3UWJ - chains H and I of the 3 polymer chains in the assembly; structure by X-ray diffraction, 1.50 A resolution.

== Chain H ==
Protein: Thrombin Heavy Chain
Organism: Homo sapiens
Notes: EC 3.4.21.5
UniProtKB: P00734 (THRB_HUMAN); the construct lacks a stretch of the UniProt sequence and is renumbered around it, so the offset changes along the chain: 16-36 = UniProt 364-384; 37-60 = UniProt 386-409; 61-77 = UniProt 419-435; 78-97 = UniProt 437-456; 7 more segments
Amino-acid sequence (259 residues; numbered 16 to 247 plus 28 insertion-coded residues; 1 number in that range is skipped by the numbering (no residue carries it; nothing is unmodelled there); the number before each row is that of its first residue; a row labelled like 60A-60I holds insertion residues (60A, then the next letters in order)):
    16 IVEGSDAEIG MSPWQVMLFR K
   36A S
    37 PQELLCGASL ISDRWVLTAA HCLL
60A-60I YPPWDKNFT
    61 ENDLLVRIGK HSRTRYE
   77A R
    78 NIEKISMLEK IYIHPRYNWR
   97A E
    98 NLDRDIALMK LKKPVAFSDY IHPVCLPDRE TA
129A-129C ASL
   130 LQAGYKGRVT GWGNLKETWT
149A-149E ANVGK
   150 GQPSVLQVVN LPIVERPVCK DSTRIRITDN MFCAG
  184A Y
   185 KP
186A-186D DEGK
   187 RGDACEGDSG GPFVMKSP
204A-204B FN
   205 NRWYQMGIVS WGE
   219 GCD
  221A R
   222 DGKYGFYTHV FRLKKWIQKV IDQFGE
Not modelled in the structure: 148-149, 149A-149E, 247
Disulfides: Cys-42/Cys-58, Cys-168/Cys-182, Cys-191/Cys-220
Glycans and other covalent adducts: N-acetylglucosamine (NAG) linked to Asn-60G
Small-molecule neighbours: TIF (N-(benzylsulfonyl)-D-leucyl-N-(4-carbamimidoylbenzyl)-L-prolinamide): His-57, Tyr-60A, Trp-60D, Glu-97A, Asn-98, Leu-99, Glu-146, Ile-174, Asp-189, Ala-190, Cys-191, Glu-192, Ser-195, Val-213, Ser-214, Trp-215, Gly-216, Glu-217, Gly-219, Cys-220, Gly-226, Phe-227
UniProt features mapped onto this chain:
  - region: Ala-183 to Val-200 (High affinity receptor-binding region which is also known as the TP508 peptide)
  - active site (Charge relay system): His-57, Asp-102, Ser-195
  - glycosylation: Asn-60G (N-linked (GlcNAc...) (complex) asparagine)

== Chain I ==
Protein: Hirudin variant-2
Notes: fragment: residues in UNP 60-72
UniProtKB: P09945 (HIRV2_HIRME); residues 53-65 here correspond to UniProt positions 60-72 (UniProt number = residue number + 7)
Amino-acid sequence (13 residues; row label = number of the first residue in the row):
    53 NGDFEEIPEE YLQ
Not modelled in the structure: 53-54
Modified residues: Tyr-63 (o-sulfo-l-tyrosine; TYS)
UniProt features mapped onto this chain:
  - region: Asp-55 to Gln-65 (Interaction with fibrinogen-binding exosite of thrombin)
  - modified residue: Tyr-63 (Sulfotyrosine)

== Interface between chain H and chain I ==
Pairs across the interface - 24 pairs, chain H then chain I:
  Phe-34(H) with Phe-56(I), hydrophobic
  Lys-36(H) with Leu-64(I)
  Gln-38(H) with Phe-56(I); Glu-58(I); Ile-59(I); Leu-64(I)
  Glu-39(H) with Phe-56(I)
  Leu-40(H) with Phe-56(I)
  Leu-65(H) with Ile-59(I), hydrophobic; Tyr-63(I)
  Arg-67(H) with Ile-59(I)
  Arg-73(H) with Phe-56(I)
  Thr-74(H) with Asp-55(I); Phe-56(I); Glu-57(I), hydrogen bond (backbone-backbone)
  Arg-75(H) with Glu-57(I)
  Tyr-76(H) with Glu-57(I), hydrogen bond (backbone-side chain); Glu-58(I); Pro-60(I); Tyr-63(I)
  Glu-80(H) with Tyr-63(I)
  Lys-81(H) with Tyr-63(I)
  Ile-82(H) with Ile-59(I), hydrophobic; Tyr-63(I)

== Summary ==
Chain H and chain I form an interface of 14 and 8 residues respectively; the contacts include 2 hydrogen
bonds. Polar contacts include Tyr-76(H)/Glu-57(I) and Thr-74(H)/Glu-57(I). Bound to chain H: compound TIF.
Covalently linked N-acetylglucosamine: at Asn-60G(H).
Here chain H is Thrombin Heavy Chain (Homo sapiens) and chain I is Hirudin variant-2. Entry 3UWJ (Human
Thrombin In Complex With MI353) was determined by X-ray diffraction together with 3RLW, 3RLY, 3RM0, 3RM2,
3RML, 3RMM and 3 further entries from the same study.
